8SZL - chains A and D of the 4 polymer chains in the assembly; structure by electron microscopy, 3.12 A resolution.

[Chain A (and D)]
Protein: Glutaminase liver isoform, mitochondrial
From: Homo sapiens
Notes: EC 3.5.1.2; chain D of this document is another copy of the same molecule, construct and numbering; everything in this record applies to it too
UniProtKB: Q9UI32 (GLSL_HUMAN); residue numbers follow UniProt; this construct covers 1-602
Amino-acid sequence (602 residues; row label = number of the first residue in the row):
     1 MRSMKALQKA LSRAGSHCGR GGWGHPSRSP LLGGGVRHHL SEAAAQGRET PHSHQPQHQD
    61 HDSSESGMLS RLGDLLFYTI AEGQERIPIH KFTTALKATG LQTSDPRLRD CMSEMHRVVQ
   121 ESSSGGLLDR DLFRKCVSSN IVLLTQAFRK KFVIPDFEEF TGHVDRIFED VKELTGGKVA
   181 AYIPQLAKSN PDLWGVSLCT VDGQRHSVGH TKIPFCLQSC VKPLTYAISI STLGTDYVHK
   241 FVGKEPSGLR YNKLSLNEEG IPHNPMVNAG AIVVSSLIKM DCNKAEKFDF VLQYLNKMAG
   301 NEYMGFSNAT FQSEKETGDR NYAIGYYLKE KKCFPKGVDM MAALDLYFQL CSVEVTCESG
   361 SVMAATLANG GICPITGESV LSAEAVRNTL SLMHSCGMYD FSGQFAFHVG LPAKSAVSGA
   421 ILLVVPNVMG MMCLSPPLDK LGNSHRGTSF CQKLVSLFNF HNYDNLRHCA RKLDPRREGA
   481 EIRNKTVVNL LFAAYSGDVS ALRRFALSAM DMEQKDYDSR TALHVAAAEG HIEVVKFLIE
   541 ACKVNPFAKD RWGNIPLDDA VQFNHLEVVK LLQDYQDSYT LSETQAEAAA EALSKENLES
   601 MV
Not modelled in the structure: 1-68, 174-191, 250-251, 577-602 (chain D: 1-68, 176-191, 250-251, 577-602)
What the authors report for this chain:
  - mutagenesis - N308A: decreased catalytic activity
  - catalytic residues: Ser219, Lys222 (proposed by the authors, not directly observed)

[How chain A and chain D interact]
Pairs across the interface (115; chain A residue first):
  Leu75(A) with Ala506(D); Leu507(D)
  Leu76(A) with Leu507(D), hydrophobic
  Thr79(A) with Leu507(D)
  Glu82(A) with Arg503(D)
  Phe148(A) with Arg504(D)
  Arg149(A) with Lys485(D); Leu507(D); Ser508(D)
  Lys150(A) with Arg504(D)
  Lys151(A) with Arg483(D), hydrogen bond (side chain-backbone)
  Phe152(A) with Arg483(D)
  Val153(A) with Arg467(D); Arg483(D)
  Val201(A) with Arg467(D)
  Asp202(A) with Arg467(D), salt bridge
  Tyr226(A) with Phe407(D)
  His239(A) with Phe407(D)
  Lys244(A) with Phe407(D); His408(D)
  Glu245(A) with Gly403(D); Gln404(D), hydrogen bond (side chain-backbone)
  Asn369(A) with Asn465(D), hydrogen bond; His468(D), hydrogen bond
  Gly370(A) with Asn465(D)
  Ile372(A) with His468(D)
  Ala383(A) with Ala470(D), hydrophobic
  Arg387(A) with His461(D); Tyr463(D); Asp464(D), salt bridge
  Asn388(A) with Phe407(D)
  Leu390(A) with Tyr463(D), hydrophobic
  Ser391(A) with Phe407(D); Tyr463(D)
  Leu392(A) with Phe407(D), hydrophobic
  His394(A) with His394(D); Tyr463(D), hydrogen bond
  Gly403(A) with Glu245(D)
  Ala406(A) with Ser391(D)
  Phe407(A) with Thr235(D); His239(D); Lys244(D); Asn388(D); Ser391(D)
  His408(A) with Lys244(D), hydrogen bond
  Pro412(A) with Tyr463(D)
  Pro426(A) with Tyr463(D), hydrophobic
  Asn427(A) with Asn465(D), hydrogen bond; Leu466(D)
  His461(A) with Arg387(D)
  Asn462(A) with Tyr463(D), hydrogen bond
  Tyr463(A) with Leu390(D), hydrophobic; Ser391(D); His394(D); Pro412(D), hydrophobic; Pro426(D), hydrophobic; Asn462(D), hydrogen bond
  Asn465(A) with Ala368(D), hydrogen bond (side chain-backbone); Asn369(D); Gly370(D); Asn427(D), hydrogen bond
  Leu466(A) with Asn427(D), hydrogen bond (backbone-side chain)
  Arg467(A) with Val153(D); Val201(D); Asp202(D), salt bridge; Asn369(D), hydrogen bond
  His468(A) with Asn369(D); Ile372(D)
  Lys472(A) with Arg387(D)
  Arg476(A) with Arg483(D), hydrogen bond (backbone-side chain)
  Arg477(A) with Ile482(D); Arg483(D)
  Glu481(A) with Arg483(D)
  Asn484(A) with Val488(D); Phe492(D)
  Val488(A) with Val488(D), hydrophobic
  Phe492(A) with Leu72(D), hydrophobic; Ile141(D), hydrophobic
  Ala493(A) with Val142(D), hydrophobic
  Tyr495(A) with Arg71(D); Tyr517(D), hydrophobic
  Ser496(A) with Ser138(D); Ile141(D)
  Gly497(A) with Ser139(D)
  Asp498(A) with Ser139(D); Asn140(D); Ile141(D); Val142(D)
  Ser500(A) with Asp110(D); Ser139(D), hydrogen bond (side chain-backbone); Asn140(D)
  Ala501(A) with Val142(D), hydrophobic
  Arg504(A) with Arg107(D); Thr376(D)
  Leu507(A) with Glu378(D); Ser379(D)
  Asp516(A) with Phe492(D)
  Tyr517(A) with Leu491(D), hydrophobic; Phe492(D); Tyr495(D); Asp516(D), hydrogen bond; Arg520(D); Val525(D), hydrophobic
  Asp518(A) with Arg520(D), salt bridge; Val525(D)
  Arg520(A) with Asp518(D), salt bridge
  Ala528(A) with Arg551(D)
  Glu529(A) with Tyr517(D), hydrogen bond
  Arg551(A) with Tyr495(D); Glu529(D), salt bridge
  Trp552(A) with Arg520(D); Trp552(D); Asp559(D), hydrogen bond
  Asn554(A) with Trp552(D)
  Phe563(A) with Arg551(D)
Interface residues without a listed pair, chain A (76 interface residues in all): Leu72, Tyr78, Ala368, Gln404, Asp464, Ala470, Lys485, Val499, Ser508, Asp559
Interface residues without a listed pair, chain D (77 interface residues in all): Leu143, Tyr226, Gly377, Ala383, Leu392, Ala406, Gly410, Lys472, Glu481, Thr486, Ala528, Phe563

[Summary]
The interface between chain A and chain D involves 76 residues on one side and 77 on the other; the contacts
include 18 hydrogen bonds and 6 salt bridges. Polar pairs include Asp202(A)-Arg467(D), Arg387(A)-Asp464(D) and
Asp518(A)-Arg520(D). From the paper: catalytic residues Ser219(A) and Lys222(A); N308A of chain A reduces
catalytic activity.
Chain A and chain D are both Glutaminase liver isoform, mitochondrial (Homo sapiens); the structure, Human
liver-type glutaminase (Apo form), was determined by electron microscopy (same publication as 8SZJ and 8T0Z).
